Entry 9R86 (electron microscopy, 3.10 A resolution); this record covers chains At and Au of the 39 polymer chains in the assembly.

Chain At (and Au):
Protein: Major vault protein
Organism: Homo sapiens
Notes: chain Au of this document is another copy of the same molecule, construct and numbering; everything in this record applies to it too
UniProtKB: Q14764 (MVP_HUMAN); residue numbers follow UniProt; this construct covers 1-893
Chain sequence (893 residues; numbered 1 to 893; the number before each row is that of its first residue):
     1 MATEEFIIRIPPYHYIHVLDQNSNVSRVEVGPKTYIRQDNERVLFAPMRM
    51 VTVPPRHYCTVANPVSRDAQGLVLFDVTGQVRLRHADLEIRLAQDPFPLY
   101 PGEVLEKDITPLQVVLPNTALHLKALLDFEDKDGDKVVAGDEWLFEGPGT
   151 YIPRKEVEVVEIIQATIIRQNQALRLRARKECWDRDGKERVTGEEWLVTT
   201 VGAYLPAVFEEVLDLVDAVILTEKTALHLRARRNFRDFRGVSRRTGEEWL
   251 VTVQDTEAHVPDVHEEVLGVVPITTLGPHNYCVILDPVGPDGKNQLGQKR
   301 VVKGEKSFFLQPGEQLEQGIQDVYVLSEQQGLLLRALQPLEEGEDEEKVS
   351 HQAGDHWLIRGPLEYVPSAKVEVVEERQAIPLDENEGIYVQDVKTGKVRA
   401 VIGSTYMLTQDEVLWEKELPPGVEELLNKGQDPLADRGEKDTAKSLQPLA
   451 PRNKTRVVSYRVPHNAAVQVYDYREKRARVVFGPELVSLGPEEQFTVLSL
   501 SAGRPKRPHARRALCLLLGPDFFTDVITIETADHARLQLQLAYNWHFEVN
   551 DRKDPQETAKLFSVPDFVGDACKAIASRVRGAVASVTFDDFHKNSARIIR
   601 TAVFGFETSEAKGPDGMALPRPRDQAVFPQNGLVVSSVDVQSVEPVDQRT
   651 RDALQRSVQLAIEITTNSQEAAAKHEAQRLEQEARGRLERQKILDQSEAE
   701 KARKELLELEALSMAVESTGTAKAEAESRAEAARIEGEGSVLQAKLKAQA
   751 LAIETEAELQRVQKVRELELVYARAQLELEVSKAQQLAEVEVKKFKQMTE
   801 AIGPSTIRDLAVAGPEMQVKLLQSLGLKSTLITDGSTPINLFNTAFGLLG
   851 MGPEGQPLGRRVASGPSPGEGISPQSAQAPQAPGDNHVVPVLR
Unresolved in the structure: 1-10, 59-82, 109-132, 343, 348, 432-450, 606-619, 803-893

Chain At / chain Au interface:
Pairs across the interface (193):
  N22(At) - T34(Au)  hydrogen bond (backbone-side chain)
  S23(At) - P32(Au)
  N24(At) - P32(Au)
  N24(At) - T34(Au)  hydrogen bond
  L83(At) - P11(Au)
  A139(At) - R56(Au)
  V191(At) - V201(Au)  hydrophobic
  V191(At) - G202(Au)
  T192(At) - I167(Au)
  T192(At) - G202(Au)
  T192(At) - A203(Au)
  R232(At) - N171(Au)  hydrogen bond (backbone-side chain)
  R233(At) - Q170(Au)  hydrogen bond
  R233(At) - N171(Au)
  R244(At) - E257(Au)  salt bridge
  T245(At) - N171(Au)
  T245(At) - I220(Au)
  T245(At) - E257(Au)
  G246(At) - I220(Au)
  D286(At) - K224(Au)  salt bridge
  K293(At) - E223(Au)  salt bridge
  L296(At) - K224(Au)
  L296(At) - T275(Au)
  L296(At) - S307(Au)
  G297(At) - T275(Au)
  G297(At) - G277(Au)
  G297(At) - P278(Au)
  Q298(At) - E305(Au)
  R335(At) - V325(Au)
  L337(At) - V325(Au)
  L337(At) - E364(Au)
  Q338(At) - P278(Au)
  Q338(At) - E364(Au)
  P339(At) - E364(Au)
  Q352(At) - P362(Au)
  A353(At) - L326(Au)
  A353(At) - P362(Au)
  A353(At) - L363(Au)  hydrogen bond (backbone-backbone)
  A353(At) - E364(Au)
  G354(At) - V325(Au)
  G354(At) - L326(Au)
  G354(At) - S327(Au)
  D355(At) - P362(Au)
  V393(At) - Q329(Au)
  V393(At) - T405(Au)  hydrogen bond (backbone-side chain)
  K394(At) - E328(Au)
  K394(At) - Q329(Au)
  K394(At) - T405(Au)
  T395(At) - L382(Au)
  T395(At) - S404(Au)
  T395(At) - T405(Au)  hydrogen bond (backbone-backbone)
  G396(At) - L382(Au)
  G396(At) - D383(Au)
  G396(At) - T405(Au)  hydrogen bond (backbone-side chain)
  K397(At) - D383(Au)
  K397(At) - E384(Au)  salt bridge
  V398(At) - D383(Au)  hydrogen bond (backbone-side chain)
  Q469(At) - H464(Au)
  Y471(At) - H464(Au)
  Y471(At) - P484(Au)  hydrogen bond (side chain-backbone)
  Y473(At) - N385(Au)  hydrogen bond (backbone-side chain)
  Y473(At) - R461(Au)
  Y473(At) - V462(Au)  hydrogen bond (side chain-backbone)
  Y473(At) - E485(Au)
  Y473(At) - L486(Au)
  R474(At) - D383(Au)  salt bridge
  R474(At) - N385(Au)
  K476(At) - E485(Au)  salt bridge
  E492(At) - D383(Au)
  T496(At) - H464(Au)  hydrogen bond
  E530(At) - H592(Au)
  T531(At) - H592(Au)  hydrogen bond (backbone-side chain)
  A532(At) - H592(Au)
  D533(At) - V658(Au)
  D533(At) - A661(Au)
  H534(At) - H592(Au)
  H534(At) - L654(Au)
  H534(At) - V658(Au)
  A535(At) - V658(Au)
  R536(At) - E644(Au)  salt bridge
  S563(At) - N465(Au)
  V564(At) - P520(Au)
  P565(At) - P520(Au)
  P565(At) - D521(Au)
  D570(At) - F522(Au)
  D570(At) - N544(Au)  hydrogen bond
  K573(At) - F522(Au)
  K573(At) - A542(Au)
  K573(At) - N544(Au)  hydrogen bond
  K573(At) - D639(Au)  salt bridge
  K573(At) - Q641(Au)
  A574(At) - D639(Au)
  S577(At) - D639(Au)  hydrogen bond
  S577(At) - V640(Au)
  R580(At) - S595(Au)
  R580(At) - V640(Au)  hydrogen bond (side chain-backbone)
  R580(At) - Q641(Au)
  R580(At) - V643(Au)
  G581(At) - A596(Au)
  A584(At) - H592(Au)
  A584(At) - K593(Au)
  S585(At) - K593(Au)
  D589(At) - T665(Au)
  Q630(At) - P520(Au)
  R649(At) - Q655(Au)  hydrogen bond
  R649(At) - Q659(Au)
  T650(At) - V658(Au)
  T650(At) - I662(Au)
  A653(At) - I662(Au)  hydrophobic
  L654(At) - I662(Au)  hydrophobic
  S657(At) - Q669(Au)
  L660(At) - T666(Au)
  A661(At) - Q669(Au)
  I664(At) - A673(Au)  hydrophobic
  H675(At) - L680(Au)
  H675(At) - E681(Au)  salt bridge
  H675(At) - A684(Au)
  Q678(At) - L688(Au)
  Q682(At) - L688(Au)
  Q682(At) - K692(Au)
  Q682(At) - D695(Au)  hydrogen bond
  G686(At) - D695(Au)
  R690(At) - E698(Au)
  I693(At) - A699(Au)
  I693(At) - A702(Au)
  I693(At) - R703(Au)
  L694(At) - A702(Au)  hydrophobic
  Q696(At) - L706(Au)
  S697(At) - L706(Au)
  S697(At) - L709(Au)
  E700(At) - L706(Au)
  E700(At) - E710(Au)
  E700(At) - S713(Au)  hydrogen bond
  K701(At) - L709(Au)
  R703(At) - S713(Au)
  R703(At) - E717(Au)  salt bridge
  K704(At) - V716(Au)
  L707(At) - S713(Au)
  L707(At) - V716(Au)
  E708(At) - V716(Au)
  A711(At) - G720(Au)
  M714(At) - G720(Au)
  M714(At) - T721(Au)
  M714(At) - A724(Au)  hydrophobic
  A715(At) - A724(Au)  hydrophobic
  S718(At) - A724(Au)
  S718(At) - S728(Au)
  T719(At) - E731(Au)
  A722(At) - S728(Au)
  K723(At) - E731(Au)
  A726(At) - I735(Au)  hydrophobic
  E727(At) - I735(Au)
  R729(At) - E736(Au)  salt bridge
  A733(At) - Q743(Au)
  R734(At) - L742(Au)
  R734(At) - L746(Au)
  G737(At) - L746(Au)
  E738(At) - L746(Au)
  V741(At) - L746(Au)
  V741(At) - Q749(Au)
  V741(At) - I753(Au)
  A744(At) - I753(Au)
  K745(At) - I753(Au)
  A748(At) - A757(Au)  hydrophobic
  L751(At) - A757(Au)
  T755(At) - R761(Au)
  L759(At) - K764(Au)
  L759(At) - L768(Au)  hydrophobic
  R766(At) - L768(Au)
  R766(At) - E769(Au)
  R766(At) - Y772(Au)
  L770(At) - Y772(Au)  hydrophobic
  L770(At) - A775(Au)  hydrophobic
  A773(At) - L779(Au)  hydrophobic
  R774(At) - L779(Au)
  L777(At) - L779(Au)  hydrophobic
  L777(At) - K783(Au)
  E780(At) - K783(Au)  salt bridge
  V781(At) - Q786(Au)
  V781(At) - L787(Au)  hydrophobic
  A784(At) - V790(Au)
  Q785(At) - V790(Au)
  A788(At) - V790(Au)  hydrophobic
  E789(At) - K793(Au)  salt bridge
  E789(At) - Q797(Au)
  E791(At) - K794(Au)  salt bridge
  E791(At) - M798(Au)
  V792(At) - K794(Au)
  V792(At) - Q797(Au)
  V792(At) - M798(Au)
  F795(At) - M798(Au)
  F795(At) - I802(Au)  hydrophobic
  T799(At) - A801(Au)
Other interface residues (no listed pair), chain At (132 interface residues in all): G193, N234, G313, A336, Q391, P420, Q494, G569, F588, D647, A730, S740, Q763, E769, K796
Other interface residues (no listed pair), chain Au (130 interface residues in all): K33, R169, A258, I273, P381, G403, Q431, P463, F588, S642, S657, E670, L712, A732, A750, E754, E758, V765, Q776, S782

Summary:
Chain At and chain Au form an interface of 132 and 130 residues respectively, with 21 hydrogen bonds and 14
salt bridges. Among the polar pairs are R244(At)-E257(Au), D286(At)-K224(Au) and K293(At)-E223(Au).
Both chains are Major vault protein (Homo sapiens). Entry 9R86 (Major Vault Protein from Human Brain) was
determined by electron microscopy together with 9R87 from the same study.
